PDB entry 2RS3 | X-ray diffraction, 3.00 A resolution | chains 1 and 4 of the 4 polymer chains in the assembly

Chain 1:
Name: Human rhinovirus 14 coat protein (subunit VP1)
From: Human rhinovirus 14
UniProtKB: P03303 (POLG_HRV14); residues 1-289 here correspond to UniProt positions 567-855 (UniProt number = residue number + 566)
Chain sequence (289 residues; numbered 1 to 289; the number before each row is that of its first residue):
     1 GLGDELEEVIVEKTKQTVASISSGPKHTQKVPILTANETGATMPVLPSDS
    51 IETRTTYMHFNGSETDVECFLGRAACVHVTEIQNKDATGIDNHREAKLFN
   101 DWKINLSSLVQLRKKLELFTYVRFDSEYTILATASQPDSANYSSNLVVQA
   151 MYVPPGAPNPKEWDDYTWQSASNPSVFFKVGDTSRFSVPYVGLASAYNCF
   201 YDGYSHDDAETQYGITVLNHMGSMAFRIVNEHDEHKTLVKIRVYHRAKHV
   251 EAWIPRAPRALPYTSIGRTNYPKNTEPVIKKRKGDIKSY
Disordered / not traced: 1-16
Residues lining bound ligands: compound iii(S) (W59; 5-(7-(5-hydro-4-ethyl-2-oxazolyl)phenoxy)heptyl)-3-methyl isoxazole): Ile104, Asn105, Leu106, Ser107, Leu116, Val122, Phe124, Ser126, Tyr128, Ala150, Met151, Tyr152, Pro174, Ser175, Val176, Phe186, Val188, Val191, Tyr197, Asn198, Cys199, Ile215, Asn219, Met221, Met224

Chain 4:
Name: Human rhinovirus 14 coat protein (subunit VP4)
From: Human rhinovirus 14
UniProtKB: P03303 (POLG_HRV14); numbering as in UniProt (aligned over 1-68)
Chain sequence (68 residues; each row starts with the number of its first residue):
     1 GAQVSTQKSGSHENQNILTNGSNQTFTVINYYKDAASTSSAGQSLSMDPS
    51 KFTEPVKDLMLKGAPALN
Disordered / not traced: 1-28

Interface between chain 1 and chain 4:
Residue-residue contacts (41; chain 1 residue first):
  Lys30(1) - Gly63(4)
  Val31(1) - Gly63(4)
  Pro32(1) - Lys62(4)
  Pro32(1) - Gly63(4)
  Thr35(1) - Ala66(4)
  Ala36(1) - Ala66(4)
  Ala36(1) - Leu67(4)  hydrophobic
  Thr39(1) - Val56(4)
  Thr39(1) - Met60(4)
  Ala41(1) - Thr53(4)
  Ala41(1) - Val56(4)  hydrophobic
  Ala41(1) - Met60(4)  hydrophobic
  Thr42(1) - Thr53(4)  hydrogen bond (backbone-backbone)
  Met43(1) - Glu54(4)
  Met43(1) - Met60(4)  hydrophobic
  Pro44(1) - Glu54(4)
  Pro44(1) - Lys62(4)
  Asp49(1) - Lys62(4)  salt bridge
  Asn61(1) - Gln43(4)
  Gly62(1) - Gln43(4)
  Ser63(1) - Gln43(4)
  Asp66(1) - Gln43(4)
  Asp66(1) - Ser44(4)  hydrogen bond (side chain-backbone)
  Asp66(1) - Leu45(4)
  Glu68(1) - Ser40(4)  hydrogen bond
  Glu68(1) - Ala41(4)  hydrogen bond (side chain-backbone)
  Asp125(1) - Ala36(4)
  Ser187(1) - Ala36(4)  hydrogen bond (side chain-backbone)
  Ser187(1) - Ser37(4)
  Pro189(1) - Ala36(4)  hydrophobic
  Arg246(1) - Ser40(4)  hydrogen bond
  Ala247(1) - Ser40(4)
  Lys248(1) - Ala36(4)  hydrogen bond (side chain-backbone)
  Lys248(1) - Ser37(4)  hydrogen bond (side chain-backbone)
  Lys248(1) - Thr38(4)  hydrogen bond (side chain-backbone)
  Lys248(1) - Ser40(4)
  His249(1) - Ala35(4)
  His249(1) - Thr38(4)  hydrogen bond
  His249(1) - Ser39(4)  hydrogen bond (side chain-backbone)
  His249(1) - Ala41(4)
  Pro255(1) - Phe52(4)
Interface residues without a listed pair, chain 1 (27 interface residues in all): Gly40, Leu46, Val188
Interface residues without a listed pair, chain 4 (22 interface residues in all): Gly42, Met47, Pro55

Summary:
Chain 1 and chain 4 form an interface of 27 and 22 residues respectively, with 11 hydrogen bonds and 1 salt
bridge. Polar contacts include Asp49(1)-Lys62(4), Asp66(1)-Ser44(4) and Glu68(1)-Ser40(4). Chain 1 binds
compound iii(S).
Here chain 1 is Human rhinovirus 14 coat protein (subunit VP1) and chain 4 is Human rhinovirus 14 coat protein
(subunit VP4), both from Human rhinovirus 14. Entry 2RS3 (Structural analysis of antiviral agents that
interact with the capsid of human rhinoviruses) was determined by X-ray diffraction, deposited together with
1R08, 2R04, 2R06, 2R07, 2RM2, 2RR1, 2RS1 and 2RS5.
